Entry 1GDJ (X-ray diffraction, 1.70 A resolution); this record covers chain A.

# Chain A
Molecule: Leghemoglobin (deoxy)
From: Lupinus luteus
Reference sequence: P02240 (LGB2_LUPLU); residues 1-153 here = UniProt positions 1-153
Sequence (153 residues; row label = number of the first residue in the row):
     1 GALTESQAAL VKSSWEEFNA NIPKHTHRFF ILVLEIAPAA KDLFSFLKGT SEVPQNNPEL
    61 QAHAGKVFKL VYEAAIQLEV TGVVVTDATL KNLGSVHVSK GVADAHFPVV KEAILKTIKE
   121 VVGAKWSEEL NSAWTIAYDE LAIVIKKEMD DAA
Construct notes: conflict Glu-79 (Gln in P02240), Asp-150 (Asn in P02240)
Bound ions: heme Fe near His-97 (its only coordinating residue here)
Small-molecule neighbours: heme (HEM): Leu-43, Phe-44, Ser-45, Phe-46, His-63, Lys-66, Val-67, Leu-70, Val-71, Leu-93, Val-96, His-97, Lys-100, Val-102, His-106, Phe-107, Val-110, Tyr-138, Leu-141, Ala-142, Ile-145

# Overview
Ligands of chain A: heme.
Chain A is Leghemoglobin (deoxy) (Lupinus luteus); the structure, Crystal structure of ferric complexes of the
yellow lupin leghemoglobin with isoquinoline at 1.8 angstroms resolution ..., was determined by X-ray
diffraction (same publication as 2GDM).
